PDB entry 8TVY | electron microscopy, 3.10 A resolution | chains D and G of the 17 polymer chains in the assembly

Chain D:
Molecule: DNA-directed RNA polymerase II subunit RPB4
From: Saccharomyces cerevisiae
Reference sequence: A0A6A5PTI6 (A0A6A5PTI6_YEASX); residues 1-221 here = UniProt positions 1-221
Sequence (221 residues; row label = number of the first residue in the row):
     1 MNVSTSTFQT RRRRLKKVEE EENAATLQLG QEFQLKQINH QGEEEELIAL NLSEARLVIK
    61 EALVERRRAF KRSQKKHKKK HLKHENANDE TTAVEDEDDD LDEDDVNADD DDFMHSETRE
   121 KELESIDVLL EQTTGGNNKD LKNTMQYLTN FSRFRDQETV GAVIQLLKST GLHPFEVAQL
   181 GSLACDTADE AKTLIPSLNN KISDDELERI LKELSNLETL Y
Disordered / not traced: 1-3, 69-119

Chain G:
Molecule: DNA-directed RNA polymerase II subunit RPB7
From: Saccharomyces cerevisiae
Reference sequence: A0A6A5Q270 (A0A6A5Q270_YEASX); residues 1-171 here = UniProt positions 1-171
Sequence (171 residues; numbered 1 to 171; the number before each row is that of its first residue):
     1 MFFIKDLSLN ITLHPSFFGP RMKQYLKTKL LEEVEGSCTG KFGYILCVLD YDNIDIQRGR
    61 ILPTDGSAEF NVKYRAVVFK PFKGEVVDGT VVSCSQHGFE VQVGPMKVFV TKHLMPQDLT
   121 FNAGSNPPSY QSSEDVITIK SRIRVKIEGC ISQVSSIHAI GSIKEDYLGA I

Interface between chain D and chain G:
Residue-residue contacts - 76 pairs, chain D then chain G:
  Ser-4(D) with Leu-9(G); Glu-33(G), hydrogen bond (backbone-side chain)
  Ser-6(D) with Leu-7(G); Ser-8(G), hydrogen bond (backbone-backbone); Leu-9(G); Phe-42(G)
  Thr-7(D) with Ser-8(G), hydrogen bond (backbone-backbone); Phe-42(G)
  Phe-8(D) with Asp-6(G); Ser-8(G)
  Glu-22(D) with Lys-83(G)
  Asn-23(D) with Phe-82(G); Lys-83(G), hydrogen bond (backbone-backbone)
  Ala-24(D) with Phe-82(G); Lys-83(G)
  Ala-25(D) with Lys-83(G), hydrogen bond (backbone-backbone); Gly-84(G); Glu-85(G)
  Glu-32(D) with Lys-5(G); Lys-41(G), salt bridge; Phe-42(G)
  Phe-33(D) with Met-1(G), hydrophobic; Phe-3(G), hydrophobic; Lys-80(G); Phe-82(G), hydrophobic
  Gln-37(D) with Lys-5(G)
  Asn-39(D) with Asp-6(G); Arg-75(G)
  His-40(D) with Asp-6(G), salt bridge; Leu-7(G); Lys-73(G); Tyr-74(G), hydrogen bond (side chain-backbone)
  Gln-41(D) with Arg-75(G), hydrogen bond
  Ile-48(D) with Phe-3(G); Ile-4(G), hydrogen bond (backbone-backbone)
  Leu-50(D) with Phe-2(G), hydrogen bond (backbone-backbone); Phe-3(G), hydrophobic; Val-77(G), hydrophobic
  Ala-55(D) with Phe-2(G), hydrophobic
  Ala-62(D) with Cys-47(G), hydrophobic
  Arg-66(D) with Leu-31(G); Glu-35(G), salt bridge; Val-48(G), hydrogen bond (side chain-backbone); Tyr-51(G)
  Asn-138(D) with Glu-35(G), hydrogen bond (side chain-backbone); Gly-36(G)
  Asp-140(D) with Tyr-44(G); Pro-105(G)
  Leu-141(D) with Glu-35(G); Gly-36(G); Leu-46(G)
  Asn-143(D) with Gln-102(G); Gly-104(G)
  Thr-144(D) with Phe-2(G); Leu-46(G); Gly-104(G); Pro-105(G)
  Tyr-147(D) with Val-87(G); Asp-88(G), hydrogen bond (side chain-backbone); Gly-89(G); Gln-102(G); Gly-104(G)
  Leu-148(D) with Phe-2(G), hydrophobic
  Phe-151(D) with Asp-88(G); Gly-89(G); Thr-90(G); Arg-142(G); Ile-171(G), hydrophobic
  Arg-153(D) with Asp-88(G), salt bridge
  Gln-179(D) with Glu-85(G)
  Leu-183(D) with Val-86(G), hydrophobic
  Glu-190(D) with Arg-144(G), salt bridge; Tyr-167(G)
  Thr-193(D) with Tyr-167(G)
  Leu-194(D) with Val-86(G), hydrophobic; Tyr-167(G), hydrophobic
Also at the interface, not in a pair above, chain D (45 interface residues in all): Thr-5, Gln-28, Leu-29, Ile-38, Leu-47, Ala-49, Leu-52, Val-58, Ile-59, Glu-65, Phe-175, Ser-182
Also at the interface, not in a pair above, chain G (46 interface residues in all): Asn-10, Ile-45, Leu-49, Asp-52, Val-103

In short:
The interface between chain D and chain G involves 45 residues on one side and 46 on the other; the contacts
include 12 hydrogen bonds and 5 salt bridges. Among the polar pairs are Glu-32(D)/Lys-41(G),
His-40(D)/Asp-6(G) and Arg-66(D)/Glu-35(G).
Chain D is DNA-directed RNA polymerase II subunit RPB4 and chain G is DNA-directed RNA polymerase II subunit
RPB7, both from Saccharomyces cerevisiae; the structure, Cryo-EM structure of CPD lesion containing RNA
Polymerase II elongation complex with Rad26 and Elf1 (closed ..., was determined by electron microscopy,
deposited together with 8TUG, 8TVP, 8TVQ, 8TVS, 8TVV, 8TVW and 8TVX.
